Entry 2AAE (X-ray diffraction, 1.80 A resolution); this record covers chain A.

== Chain A ==
Molecule: Ribonuclease T1
Organism: Aspergillus oryzae
Notes: EC 3.1.27.3
UniProt: P00651 (RNT1_ASPOR); residues 1-104 here correspond to UniProt positions 27-130 (UniProt number = residue number + 26)
Amino-acid sequence (104 residues; numbered 1 to 104; the number before each row is that of its first residue):
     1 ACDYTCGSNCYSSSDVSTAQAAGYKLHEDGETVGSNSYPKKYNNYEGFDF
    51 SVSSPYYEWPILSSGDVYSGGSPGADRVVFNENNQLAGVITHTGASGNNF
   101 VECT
Sequence notes: conflict Lys25 (Gln51 in P00651), Lys40 (His66 in P00651)
Curated features (UniProtKB/Swiss-Prot):
  - active site: Glu58 (Proton acceptor), His92 (Proton donor)
Cystine bridges: Cys2-Cys10, Cys6-Cys103
Bound ions: Ca2+ near Asp15 (its only coordinating residue here)

== Summary ==
From UniProt: active-site residues Glu58 and His92.
Chain A is Ribonuclease T1 (Aspergillus oryzae); the structure, The role of histidine-40 in ribonuclease T1
catalysis: three-dimensional structures of the partially active HIS40LYS mutant, was determined by X-ray
diffraction, deposited together with 4BIR and 2AAD.
